2KQF - chains A and B; structure by solution NMR.

[Chain A]
Name: Microtubule-associated serine/threonine-protein kinase 2
From: Homo sapiens
Notes: fragment: PDZ domain
Reference sequence: Q6P0Q8 (MAST2_HUMAN); residues 2-96 here correspond to UniProt positions 1099-1193 (UniProt number = residue number + 1097)
Sequence (96 residues; numbered 1 to 96; the number before each row is that of its first residue):
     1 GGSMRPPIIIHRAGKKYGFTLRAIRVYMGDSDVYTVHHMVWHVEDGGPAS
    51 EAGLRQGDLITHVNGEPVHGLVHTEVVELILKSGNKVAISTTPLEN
Sequence notes: expression tag (1)

[Chain B]
Name: C-terminal motif from Glycoprotein
Reference sequence: Q8JJY9 (Q8JJY9_9RHAB); residues 101-113 here correspond to UniProt positions 512-524 (UniProt number = residue number + 411)
Sequence (13 residues; row label = number of the first residue in the row):
   101 SWESHKSGGETRL

[Chain A / chain B interface]
Pairs across the interface (32; chain A residue first):
  K16(A) with R112(B); L113(B)
  Y17(A) with L113(B)
  G18(A) with R112(B); L113(B)
  F19(A) with R112(B); L113(B)
  T20(A) with R112(B)
  L21(A) with T111(B); L113(B)
  R22(A) with E110(B)
  A23(A) with S104(B); H105(B)
  I24(A) with W102(B); E103(B); S104(B)
  R25(A) with E103(B); S104(B); S107(B)
  V26(A) with S101(B); W102(B)
  Y27(A) with S101(B)
  W41(A) with W102(B)
  E44(A) with R112(B)
  H73(A) with S107(B); G108(B); G109(B); E110(B); T111(B)
  V77(A) with T111(B); L113(B)
  I80(A) with L113(B)
Other interface residues (no listed pair), chain A (19 interface residues in all): M39, L81

[Overview]
19 residues of chain A and 12 residues of chain B are in contact.
Chain A is Microtubule-associated serine/threonine-protein kinase 2 (Homo sapiens) and chain B is C-terminal
motif from Glycoprotein; the structure, Solution structure of MAST205-PDZ complexed with the C-terminus of a
rabies virus G protein, was determined by solution NMR.
